Entry 6VQI (electron microscopy, 4.30 A resolution (low resolution: residue-level contacts below are approximate; hydrogen-bond / salt-bridge calls are withheld)); this record covers chains I and M of the 8 polymer chains in the assembly.

Chain I:
Protein: V-type proton ATPase subunit E 1
From: Rattus norvegicus
UniProtKB: Q6PCU2 (VATE1_RAT); residue numbers follow UniProt; this construct covers 1-226
Amino-acid sequence (226 residues; each row starts with the number of its first residue):
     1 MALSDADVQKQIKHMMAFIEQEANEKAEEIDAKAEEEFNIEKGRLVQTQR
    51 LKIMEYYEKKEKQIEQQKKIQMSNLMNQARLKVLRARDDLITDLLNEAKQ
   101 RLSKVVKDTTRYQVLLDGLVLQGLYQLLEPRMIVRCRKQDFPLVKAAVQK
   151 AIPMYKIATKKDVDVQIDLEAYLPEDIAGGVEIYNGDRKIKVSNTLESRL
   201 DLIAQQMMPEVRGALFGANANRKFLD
Unresolved in the structure: 1, 66-226
Curated features (UniProtKB/Swiss-Prot):
  - modified residue: Ala2 (N-acetylalanine), Tyr56 (Phosphotyrosine)

Chain M:
Protein: V-type proton ATPase subunit G
From: Rattus norvegicus
UniProtKB: Q8R2H0 (Q8R2H0_RAT); numbering as in UniProt (aligned over 1-118)
Amino-acid sequence (118 residues; numbered 1 to 118; the number before each row is that of its first residue):
     1 MASQSQGIQQLLQAEKRAAEKVADARKRKARRLKQAKEEAQMEVEQYRRE
    51 REQEFQSKQQAAMGSQGNLSAEVEQATRRQVQGMQSSQQRNRERVLTQLL
   101 GMVCDVRPQVHPNYRITV
Unresolved in the structure: 1-2, 70-118

How chain I and chain M interact:
Residue-residue contacts (5; chain I residue first):
  Ile19(I) with Ala14(M)
  Ile30(I) with Ala25(M)
  Ala34(I) with Lys29(M)
  Phe38(I) with Ala36(M)
  Leu45(I) with Ala40(M)
Also at the interface, not in a pair above, chain I (8 interface residues in all): Ala23, Lys42, Gln49
Also at the interface, not in a pair above, chain M (7 interface residues in all): Ala18, Val44

In short:
The interface between chain I and chain M involves 8 residues on one side and 7 on the other.
Here chain I is V-type proton ATPase subunit E 1 and chain M is V-type proton ATPase subunit G, both from
Rattus norvegicus. Entry 6VQI (Mammalian V-ATPase from rat brain collar and peripheral stalks rotational state
1 (from focused refinement)) was determined by electron microscopy (same publication as 6VQ9, 6VQA, 6VQB, 6VQJ
and 6VQK).
